Entry 7X4M (electron microscopy, 3.34 A resolution); this record covers chains A and B of the 6 polymer chains in the assembly.

Chain A:
Name: Virion protein 1
Source organism: Coxsackievirus B1
Reference sequence: W8GTF7 (W8GTF7_9ENTO); numbering as in UniProt (aligned over 1-278)
Amino-acid sequence (278 residues; row label = number of the first residue in the row):
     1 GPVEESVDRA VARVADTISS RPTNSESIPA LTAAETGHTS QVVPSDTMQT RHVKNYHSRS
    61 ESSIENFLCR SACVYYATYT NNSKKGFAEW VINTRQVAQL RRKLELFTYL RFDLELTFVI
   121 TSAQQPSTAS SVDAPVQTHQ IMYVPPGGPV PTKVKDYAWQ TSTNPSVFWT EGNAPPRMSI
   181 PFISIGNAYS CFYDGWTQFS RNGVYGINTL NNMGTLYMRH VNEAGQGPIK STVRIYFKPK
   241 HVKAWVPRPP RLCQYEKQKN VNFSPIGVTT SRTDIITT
Unresolved in the structure: 1-11
Sequence notes: conflict Lys84 (Glu in W8GTF7)

Chain B:
Name: VP2
Source organism: Coxsackievirus B1
Reference sequence: A0A2S0RQC2 (A0A2S0RQC2_9ENTO); residues 1-263 here correspond to UniProt positions 70-332 (UniProt number = residue number + 69)
Amino-acid sequence (263 residues; row label = number of the first residue in the row):
     1 SPSAEECGYS DRVRSITLGN STITTQECAN VVVGYGVWPE YLKDNEATAE DQPTQPDVAT
    61 CRFYTLESVQ WMKNSAGWWW KLPDALSQMG LFGQNMQYHY LGRTGYTIHV QCNASKFHQG
   121 CLLVVCVPEA EMGCSNLNNT PEFSELSGGD SARMFTDTQV GESNAKKVQT AVWNAGMGVG
   181 VGNLTIFPHQ WINLRTNNSA TLVMPYINSV PMDNMFRHNN LTLMIIPFVP LNYSEGSSPY
   241 VPITVTIAPM CAEYNGLRLA SNQ
Unresolved in the structure: 1-9, 262-263

Chain A / chain B interface:
Contacting residue pairs (84; chain A residue first):
  Ala34(A) with Trp191(B)
  Glu35(A) with Ala29(B); Gln190(B); Trp191(B); Asn193(B), hydrogen bond; Thr196(B)
  Thr36(A) with Ala29(B); Asn30(B); Val32(B)
  Gly37(A) with His189(B)
  Thr108(A) with Glu129(B)
  Tyr109(A) with Glu129(B), hydrogen bond; Ile207(B), hydrophobic; Asn208(B); Ser209(B)
  Asn187(A) with Ser209(B), hydrogen bond (backbone-backbone); Pro211(B)
  Phe192(A) with Glu129(B); Glu131(B)
  Tyr193(A) with Glu129(B); Glu131(B), hydrogen bond (backbone-side chain); Arg217(B); His218(B)
  Asp194(A) with Lys81(B), salt bridge; Glu129(B); Ala130(B); His218(B); Asn219(B), hydrogen bond (backbone-backbone)
  Gly195(A) with Arg217(B)
  Trp196(A) with Phe143(B), hydrophobic; Leu146(B), hydrophobic; Arg217(B), hydrogen bond (backbone-backbone); Asn219(B)
  Thr197(A) with Arg217(B)
  Gln198(A) with Arg217(B)
  Phe199(A) with Asn214(B); Arg217(B)
  Arg201(A) with Asp84(B), salt bridge; Phe143(B); Phe216(B)
  Tyr205(A) with Glu131(B); Met132(B); Leu146(B), hydrophobic
  Gly206(A) with Glu131(B)
  Ile207(A) with Glu131(B)
  Val246(A) with Tyr35(B); Pro128(B), hydrophobic; Ile207(B), hydrophobic
  Pro247(A) with Ile186(B), hydrophobic; Phe187(B)
  Arg248(A) with Pro128(B), hydrogen bond (side chain-backbone); Glu129(B)
  Pro249(A) with Val179(B); Asn183(B); Ile186(B); Phe187(B)
  Pro250(A) with Val179(B)
  Arg251(A) with Met177(B); Gly178(B)
  Leu252(A) with Asn174(B); Gly178(B), hydrogen bond (backbone-backbone); Gly180(B)
  Cys253(A) with Asn174(B); Gly178(B), hydrogen bond (backbone-backbone)
  Glu256(A) with Leu137(B)
  Lys257(A) with Leu137(B); Asn138(B)
  Asn260(A) with Asn139(B); Thr140(B)
  Val261(A) with Glu131(B)
  Asn262(A) with Gly133(B); Cys134(B), hydrogen bond (side chain-backbone); Asn136(B); Leu137(B); Asn139(B), hydrogen bond (side chain-backbone)
  Phe263(A) with Leu137(B); Gly176(B); Met177(B); Gly178(B)
  Pro265(A) with Gln159(B); Gln169(B); Asn174(B)
  Ile266(A) with Trp173(B), hydrogen bond (backbone-side chain); Asn174(B), hydrogen bond (backbone-side chain)
Other interface residues (no listed pair), chain A (40 interface residues in all): Gly186, Ala188, Ser264, Gly267, Val268
Other interface residues (no listed pair), chain B (53 interface residues in all): Tyr100, Pro141, Ala171, Leu184, Asn197, Val210, Thr222

Summary:
The interface between chain A and chain B involves 40 residues on one side and 53 on the other; the contacts
include 13 hydrogen bonds and 2 salt bridges. Among the polar pairs are Asp194(A)-Lys81(B), Arg201(A)-Asp84(B)
and Glu35(A)-Asn193(B).
Here chain A is Virion protein 1 and chain B is VP2, both from Coxsackievirus B1. Entry 7X4M (Cryo-EM
structure of Coxsackievirus B1 mature virion in complex with nAb 8A10 (classified from CVB1 mature ...) was
determined by electron microscopy, deposited together with 7X2G, 7X2I, 7X2O, 7X2T, 7X2W, 7X35 and 7 further
entries.
